PDB entry 8U9X | X-ray diffraction, 3.05 A resolution | chains A and T of the 14 polymer chains in the assembly

Chain A:
Molecule: DNA-directed RNA polymerase II subunit RPB1
Organism: Saccharomyces cerevisiae
UniProtKB: P04050 (RPB1_YEAST); residues 1-1733 here = UniProt positions 1-1733
Amino-acid sequence (1733 residues; row label = number of the first residue in the row):
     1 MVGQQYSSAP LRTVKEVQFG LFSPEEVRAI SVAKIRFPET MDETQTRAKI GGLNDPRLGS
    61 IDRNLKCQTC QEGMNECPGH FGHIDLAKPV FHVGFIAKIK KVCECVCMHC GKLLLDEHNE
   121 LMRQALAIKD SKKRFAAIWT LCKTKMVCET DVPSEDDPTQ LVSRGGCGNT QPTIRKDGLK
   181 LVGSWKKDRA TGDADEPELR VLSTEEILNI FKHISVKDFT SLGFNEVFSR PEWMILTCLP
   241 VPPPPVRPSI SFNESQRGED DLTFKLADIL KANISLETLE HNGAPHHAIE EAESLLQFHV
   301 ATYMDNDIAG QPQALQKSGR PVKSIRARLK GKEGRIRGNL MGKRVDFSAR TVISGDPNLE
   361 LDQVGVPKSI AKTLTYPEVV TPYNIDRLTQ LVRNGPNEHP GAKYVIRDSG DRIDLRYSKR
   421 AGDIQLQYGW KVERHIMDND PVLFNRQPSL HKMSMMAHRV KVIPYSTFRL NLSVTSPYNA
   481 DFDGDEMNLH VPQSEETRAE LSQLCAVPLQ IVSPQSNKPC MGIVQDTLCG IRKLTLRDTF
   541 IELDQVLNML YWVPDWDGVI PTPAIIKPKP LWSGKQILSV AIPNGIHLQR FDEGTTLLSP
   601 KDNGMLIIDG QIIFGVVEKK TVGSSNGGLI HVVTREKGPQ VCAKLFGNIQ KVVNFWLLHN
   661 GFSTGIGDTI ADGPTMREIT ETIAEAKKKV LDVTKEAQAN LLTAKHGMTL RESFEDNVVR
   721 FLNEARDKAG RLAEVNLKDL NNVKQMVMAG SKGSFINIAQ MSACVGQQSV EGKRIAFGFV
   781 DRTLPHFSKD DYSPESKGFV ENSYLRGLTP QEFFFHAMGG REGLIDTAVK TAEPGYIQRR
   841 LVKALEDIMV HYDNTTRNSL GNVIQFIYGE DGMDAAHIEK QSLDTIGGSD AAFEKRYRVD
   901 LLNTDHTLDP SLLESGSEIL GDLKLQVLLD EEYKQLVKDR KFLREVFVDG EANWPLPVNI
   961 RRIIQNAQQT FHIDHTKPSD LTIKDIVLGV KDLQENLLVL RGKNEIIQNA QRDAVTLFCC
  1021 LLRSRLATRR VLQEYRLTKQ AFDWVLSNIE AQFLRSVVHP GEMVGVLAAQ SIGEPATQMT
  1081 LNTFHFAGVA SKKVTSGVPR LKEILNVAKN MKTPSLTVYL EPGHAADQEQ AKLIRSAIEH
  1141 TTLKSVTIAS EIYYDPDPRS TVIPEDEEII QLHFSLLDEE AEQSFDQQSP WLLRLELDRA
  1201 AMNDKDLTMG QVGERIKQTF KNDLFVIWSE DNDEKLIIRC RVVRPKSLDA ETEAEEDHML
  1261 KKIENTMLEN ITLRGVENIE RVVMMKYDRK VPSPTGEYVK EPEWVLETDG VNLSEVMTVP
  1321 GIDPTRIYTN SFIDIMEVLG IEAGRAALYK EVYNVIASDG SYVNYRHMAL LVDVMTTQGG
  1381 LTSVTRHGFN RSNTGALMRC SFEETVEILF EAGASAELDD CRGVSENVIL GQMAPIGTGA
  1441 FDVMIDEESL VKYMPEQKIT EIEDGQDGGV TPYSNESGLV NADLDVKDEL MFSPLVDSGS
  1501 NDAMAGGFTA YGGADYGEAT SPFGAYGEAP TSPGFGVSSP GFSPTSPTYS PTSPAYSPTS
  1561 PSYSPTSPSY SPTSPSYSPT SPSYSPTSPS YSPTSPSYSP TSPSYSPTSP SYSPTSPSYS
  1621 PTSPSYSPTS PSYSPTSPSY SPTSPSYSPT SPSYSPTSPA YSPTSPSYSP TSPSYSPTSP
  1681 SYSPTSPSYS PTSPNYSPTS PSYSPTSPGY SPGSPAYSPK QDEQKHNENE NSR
Disordered / not traced: 1-2, 154-162, 166, 187-197, 253-255, 319-320, 1157-1160, 1173-1186, 1244-1254, 1456-1733
Construct notes: conflict Pro834 (Thr in P04050)
Metal / ion sites: Zn2+ site 1: Cys67, Cys70, Cys77; Zn2+ site 2: Cys107, Cys110, Cys167; Mn2+ site 1: Asp481, Asp485 (together with ATP); Mn2+ site 2: Asp481, Asp483 (together with ATP)
Small-molecule neighbours: ATP (adenosine-5'-triphosphate): Arg446, Pro448, Asn479, Asp481, Asp483, Asp485, Thr831, Leu1081, Phe1084, His1085
Curated features (UniProtKB/Swiss-Prot):
  - region: Pro248 to Asp260 (Lid loop), Asn306 to Lys323 (Rudder loop), Pro810 to Glu822 (Bridging helix)
  - binding site (Zn(2+)): Cys67, Cys70, Cys77, His80, Cys107, Cys110, Cys148, Cys167
  - binding site (Mg(2+)): Asp481, Asp483, Asp485
  - modified residue: Thr1471 (Phosphothreonine)
  - cross-link (Glycyl lysine isopeptide (Lys-Gly)): Lys695 (interchain with G-Cter in ubiquitin), Lys1246 (interchain with G-Cter in ubiquitin), Lys1350 (interchain with G-Cter in ubiquitin)
  - natural variant: Ser1653 to Pro1659 (deletion: In strain: A364A)
  - mutagenesis: Lys1246 (K1246R: Impairs ubiquitination during transcription stress)
Reported in the primary citation:
  - conformationally variable residues (helix shift, side-chain flip): Arg446, Ala828
  - contacts within the chain: Arg446-Asp485 (hydrogen bond)
  - conformationally variable residues: Val1094 (from molecular simulation)

Chain T:
Molecule: Mol_id: 14
Sequence (13 nucleotides; each row starts with the number of its first residue):
    15 ACGTCCCTCT CGA

How chain A and chain T interact:
Contacting residue pairs (16; chain A residue first):
  Phe252(A) - DA27(T)  base contact
  Lys332(A) - DG17(T)  phosphate contact
  Arg337(A) - DG17(T)  salt bridge to the phosphate
  Arg337(A) - DC19(T)  salt bridge to the phosphate
  Arg344(A) - DC21(T)  salt bridge to the phosphate
  Arg350(A) - DC21(T)  sugar contact
  Gln447(A) - DC19(T)  base contact
  Gln447(A) - DC20(T)  base contact
  Pro448(A) - DC19(T)  base contact
  Thr831(A) - DT18(T)  base contact
  Ala832(A) - DT18(T)  phosphate contact
  Gly835(A) - DT18(T)  sugar contact
  Tyr836(A) - DT18(T)  sugar contact
  Arg839(A) - DG17(T)  salt bridge to the phosphate
  Arg1386(A) - DA15(T)  hydrogen bond to the base
  Glu1403(A) - DC16(T)  phosphate contact
Other interface residues (no listed pair), chain A (16 interface residues in all): Ser449, Glu1404

In short:
The interface between chain A and chain T involves 16 residues on one side and 8 on the other; the contacts
include 1 hydrogen bond and 4 salt bridges. Polar contacts include Arg1386(A)-DA15(T), Arg337(A)-DG17(T) and
Arg337(A)-DC19(T). From the paper: conformational variability at Arg446(A), Ala828(A) and Val1094(A); contacts
within the chain involving Arg446(A) and Asp485(A).
Here chain A is DNA-directed RNA polymerase II subunit RPB1 (Saccharomyces cerevisiae) and chain T is Mol_id:
14. Entry 8U9X (Structural basis of transcription: RNA polymerase II substrate binding and metal coordination
at 3.0 A of ...) was determined by X-ray diffraction, deposited together with 9BVT, 9BW0 and 8U9R.
